PDB entry 7RIX | X-ray diffraction, 3.40 A resolution | chains C and K of the 13 polymer chains in the assembly

Chain C:
Molecule: DNA-directed RNA polymerase II subunit RPB3
Organism: Saccharomyces cerevisiae (strain ATCC 204508 / S288c)
UniProtKB: P16370 (RPB3_YEAST); residues 1-318 here = UniProt positions 1-318
Chain sequence (318 residues; numbered 1 to 318; the number before each row is that of its first residue):
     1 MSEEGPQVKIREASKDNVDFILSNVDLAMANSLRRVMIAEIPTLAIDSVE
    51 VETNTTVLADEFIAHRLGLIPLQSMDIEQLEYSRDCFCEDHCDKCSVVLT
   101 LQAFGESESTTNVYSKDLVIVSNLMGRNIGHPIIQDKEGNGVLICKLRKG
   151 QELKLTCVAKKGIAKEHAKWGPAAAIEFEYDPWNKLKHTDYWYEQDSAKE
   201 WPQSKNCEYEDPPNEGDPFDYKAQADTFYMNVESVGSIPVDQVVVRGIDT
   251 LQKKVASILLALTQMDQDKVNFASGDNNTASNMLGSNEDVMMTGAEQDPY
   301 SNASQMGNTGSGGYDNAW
Disordered / not traced: 1, 269-318
Ion coordination: Zn2+: Cys86, Cys88, Cys92, Cys95
Curated features (UniProtKB/Swiss-Prot):
  - binding site (Zn(2+)): Cys86, Cys88, Cys92, Cys95
  - modified residue: Ser2 (N-acetylserine)
  - natural variant: Ala30 (A30D: In mutant RPB3-1)
  - mutagenesis: Lys9 (K9E: Transcript termination readthrough)

Chain K:
Molecule: DNA-directed RNA polymerase II subunit RPB11
Organism: Saccharomyces cerevisiae (strain ATCC 204508 / S288c)
UniProtKB: P38902 (RPB11_YEAST); residue numbers follow UniProt; this construct covers 1-120
Chain sequence (120 residues; row label = number of the first residue in the row):
     1 MNAPDRFELFLLGEGESKLKIDPDTKAPNAVVITFEKEDHTLGNLIRAEL
    51 LNDRKVLFAAYKVEHPFFARFKLRIQTTEGYDPKDALKNACNSIINKLGA
   101 LKTNFETEWNLQTLAADDAF
Disordered / not traced: 115-120
Curated features (UniProtKB/Swiss-Prot):
  - mutagenesis: Glu108 (E108G/V: Transcript termination readthrough; E108K: Transcript termination readthrough. Lethal), Leu111 (L111P: Transcript termination readthrough), Leu114 (L114P: Transcript termination readthrough)

Interface between chain C and chain K:
Contacting residue pairs - 59 pairs, chain C then chain K:
  Ser2(C) with Asn104(K), hydrogen bond
  Glu3(C) with Asn104(K), hydrogen bond (backbone-side chain)
  Glu4(C) with Ala100(K)
  Pro6(C) with Lys97(K); Leu101(K), hydrophobic; Asn104(K), hydrogen bond (backbone-side chain)
  Val8(C) with Leu101(K), hydrophobic; Phe105(K), hydrophobic; Glu108(K)
  Ile10(C) with Glu108(K); Trp109(K); Gln112(K), hydrogen bond (backbone-side chain)
  Ala13(C) with Leu114(K)
  Ser14(C) with Leu114(K)
  Ala28(C) with Asn44(K); Leu45(K); Ala48(K), hydrophobic
  Met29(C) with Leu45(K), hydrophobic; Lys97(K)
  Ser32(C) with His40(K); Thr41(K), hydrogen bond (side chain-backbone)
  Arg35(C) with Asp39(K), salt bridge; His40(K); Thr41(K), hydrogen bond
  Val36(C) with Thr41(K)
  Glu40(C) with Thr41(K)
  Arg84(C) with Phe10(K); Leu11(K)
  Ile163(C) with Phe10(K), hydrophobic
  Lys165(C) with Arg6(K), hydrogen bond (backbone-side chain); Leu9(K); Asp39(K), salt bridge
  Glu166(C) with Arg6(K), hydrogen bond (backbone-side chain); Phe10(K)
  His167(C) with Arg6(K)
  Ala168(C) with Arg6(K)
  Asp241(C) with Trp109(K)
  Val244(C) with Phe105(K), hydrophobic
  Val245(C) with Lys102(K); Phe105(K), hydrophobic
  Ile248(C) with Leu98(K); Leu101(K), hydrophobic
  Asp249(C) with Lys102(K), salt bridge
  Leu251(C) with Leu45(K), hydrophobic; Leu98(K), hydrophobic
  Gln252(C) with Ile95(K); Leu98(K); Lys102(K)
  Lys254(C) with Glu38(K), salt bridge
  Val255(C) with Cys91(K), hydrophobic; Ile95(K), hydrophobic
  Ile258(C) with Lys18(K); Leu19(K), hydrophobic
  Leu259(C) with Cys91(K), hydrophobic; Asn92(K); Ile95(K), hydrophobic
  Leu262(C) with Leu19(K), hydrophobic; Lys88(K)
  Met265(C) with Leu19(K)
Interface residues without a listed pair, chain C (44 interface residues in all): Gln7, Lys9, Arg11, Val18, Phe20, Leu22, Asp26, Asn31, Ala164, Ala256, Ala261
Interface residues without a listed pair, chain K (42 interface residues in all): Phe7, Ile21, Phe35, Lys37, Leu42, Glu49, Asn52, Lys84, Leu87, Ile94, Gly99, Thr103, Glu106, Thr113

Overview:
Chain C and chain K form an interface of 44 and 42 residues respectively, with 8 hydrogen bonds and 4 salt
bridges. Polar contacts include Arg35(C)-Asp39(K), Lys165(C)-Asp39(K) and Asp249(C)-Lys102(K).
Here chain C is DNA-directed RNA polymerase II subunit RPB3 and chain K is DNA-directed RNA polymerase II
subunit RPB11, both from Saccharomyces cerevisiae (strain ATCC 204508 / S288c). Entry 7RIX (RNA polymerase II
elongation complex with hairpin polyamide Py-Im 1, scaffold 2) was determined by X-ray diffraction, deposited
together with 7RIM, 7RIP, 7RIQ, 7RIW and 7RIY.
